PDB entry 8Z8X | electron microscopy, 3.06 A resolution | chains A and E of the 5 polymer chains in the assembly

# Chain A
Molecule: Polymerase acidic protein
Organism: Thogoto virus (isolate SiAr 126)
UniProtKB: P27194 (PA_THOGV); residue numbers follow UniProt; this construct covers 1-622
Amino-acid sequence (622 residues; row label = number of the first residue in the row):
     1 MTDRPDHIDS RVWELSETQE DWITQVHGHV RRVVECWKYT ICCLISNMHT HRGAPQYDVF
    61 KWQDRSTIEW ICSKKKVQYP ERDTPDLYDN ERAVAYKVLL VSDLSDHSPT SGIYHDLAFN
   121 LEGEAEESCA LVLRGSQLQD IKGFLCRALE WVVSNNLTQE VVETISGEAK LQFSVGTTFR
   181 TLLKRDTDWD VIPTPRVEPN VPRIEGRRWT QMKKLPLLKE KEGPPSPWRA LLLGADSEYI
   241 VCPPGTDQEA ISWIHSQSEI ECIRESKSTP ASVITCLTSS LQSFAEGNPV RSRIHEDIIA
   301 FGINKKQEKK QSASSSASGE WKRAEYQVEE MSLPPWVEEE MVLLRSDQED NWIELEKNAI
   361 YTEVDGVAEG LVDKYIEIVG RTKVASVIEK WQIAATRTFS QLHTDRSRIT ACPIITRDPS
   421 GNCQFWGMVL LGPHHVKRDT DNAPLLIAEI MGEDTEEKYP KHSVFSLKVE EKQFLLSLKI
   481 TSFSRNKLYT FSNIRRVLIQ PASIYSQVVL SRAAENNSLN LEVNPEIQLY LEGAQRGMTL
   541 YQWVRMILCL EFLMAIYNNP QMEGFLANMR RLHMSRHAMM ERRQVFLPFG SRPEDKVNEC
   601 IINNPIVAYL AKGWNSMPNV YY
Not modelled in the structure: 1-2
Differences from the reference sequence: conflict Glu471 (Gly in P27194)
Reported in the primary citation:
  - binding site for the 18-nt RNA strand: Arg229, Ser268, Lys305, Lys306, Lys309, Tyr326, Asn442, Lys461, Lys479, Asn603

# Chain E
Molecule: 17-nt RNA strand
Sequence (17 nucleotides; numbered 1 to 17; the number before each row is that of its first residue):
     1 GACUGCCUGU UUUUGCU

# Chain A / chain E interface
Residue-residue contacts - 11 pairs, chain A then chain E:
  Thr404(A) - G9(E)  hydrogen bond to the sugar
  Asp405(A) - G9(E)  hydrogen bond to the base
  His435(A) - G9(E)  base contact
  Val436(A) - G9(E)  hydrogen bond to the sugar
  Lys437(A) - U8(E)  hydrogen bond to the base
  Lys437(A) - G9(E)  base contact
  Lys437(A) - U10(E)  sugar contact
  Lys437(A) - U11(E)  phosphate contact
  Lys437(A) - U12(E)  base contact
  Arg438(A) - U12(E)  base contact
  Asp439(A) - G15(E)  hydrogen bond to the base
Interface residues without a listed pair, chain A (8 interface residues in all): Arg485

# Summary
8 residues of chain A and 6 residues of chain E are in contact; the contacts include 5 hydrogen bonds. Polar
pairs include Asp405(A)-G9(E), Lys437(A)-U8(E) and Asp439(A)-G15(E). From the paper: a binding site for the
18-nt RNA strand at Arg229(A), Ser268(A) and Lys305(A) among others.
Here chain A is Polymerase acidic protein (Thogoto virus (isolate SiAr 126)) and chain E is a 17-nt RNA
strand. Entry 8Z8X (Cryo-EM structure of Thogoto virus polymerase in a transcription initiation conformation)
was determined by electron microscopy together with 8Z85, 8Z8J, 8Z8N, 8Z90, 8Z97, 8Z98 and 3 further entries
from the same study.
